PDB entry 6S2E | electron microscopy, 4.20 A resolution (low resolution: residue-level contacts below are approximate; hydrogen-bond / salt-bridge calls are withheld) | chains A and E of the 4 polymer chains in the assembly

== Chain A ==
Name: DNA polymerase epsilon catalytic subunit A
Organism: Saccharomyces cerevisiae S288C
Notes: EC 2.7.7.7, 3.1.11.-
UniProtKB: P21951 (DPOE_YEAST); residues 1-1186 here = UniProt positions 1-1186
Amino-acid sequence (1213 residues; row label = number of the first residue in the row; numbers below 1 keep their minus sign (Met-26 is residue -26)):
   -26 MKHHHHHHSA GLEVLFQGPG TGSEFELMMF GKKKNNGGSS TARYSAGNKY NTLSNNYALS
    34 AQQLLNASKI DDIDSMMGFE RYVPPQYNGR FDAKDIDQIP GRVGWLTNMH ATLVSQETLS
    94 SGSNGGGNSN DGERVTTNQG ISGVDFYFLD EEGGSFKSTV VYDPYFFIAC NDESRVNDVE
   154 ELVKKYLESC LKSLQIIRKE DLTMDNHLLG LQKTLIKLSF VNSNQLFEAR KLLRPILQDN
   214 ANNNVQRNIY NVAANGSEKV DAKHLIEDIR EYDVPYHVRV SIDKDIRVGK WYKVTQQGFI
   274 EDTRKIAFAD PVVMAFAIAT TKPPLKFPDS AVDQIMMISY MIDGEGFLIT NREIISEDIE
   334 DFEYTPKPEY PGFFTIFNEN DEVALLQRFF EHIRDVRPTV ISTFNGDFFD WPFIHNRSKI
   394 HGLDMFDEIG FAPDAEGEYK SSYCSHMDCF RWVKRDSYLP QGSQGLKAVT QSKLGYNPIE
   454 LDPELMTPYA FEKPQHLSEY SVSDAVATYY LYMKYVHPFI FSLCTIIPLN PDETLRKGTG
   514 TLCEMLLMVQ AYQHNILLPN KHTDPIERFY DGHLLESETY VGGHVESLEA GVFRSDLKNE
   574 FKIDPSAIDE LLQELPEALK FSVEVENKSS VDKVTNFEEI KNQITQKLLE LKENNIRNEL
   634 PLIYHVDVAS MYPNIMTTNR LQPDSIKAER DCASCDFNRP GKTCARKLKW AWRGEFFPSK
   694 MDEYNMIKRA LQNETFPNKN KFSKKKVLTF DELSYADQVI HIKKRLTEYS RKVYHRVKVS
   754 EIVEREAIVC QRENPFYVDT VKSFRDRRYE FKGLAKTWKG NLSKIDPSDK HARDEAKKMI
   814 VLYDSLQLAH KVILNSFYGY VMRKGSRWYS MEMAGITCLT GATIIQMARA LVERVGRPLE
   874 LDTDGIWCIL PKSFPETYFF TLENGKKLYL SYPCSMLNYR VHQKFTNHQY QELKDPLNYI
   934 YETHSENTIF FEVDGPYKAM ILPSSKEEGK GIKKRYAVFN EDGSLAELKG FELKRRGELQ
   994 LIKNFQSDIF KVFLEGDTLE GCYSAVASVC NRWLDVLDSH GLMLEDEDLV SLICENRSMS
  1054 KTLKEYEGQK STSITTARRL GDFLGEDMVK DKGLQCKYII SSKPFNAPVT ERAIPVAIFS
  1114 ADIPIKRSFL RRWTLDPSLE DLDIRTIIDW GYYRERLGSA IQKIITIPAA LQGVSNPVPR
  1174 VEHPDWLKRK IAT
Unresolved in the structure: -26 to 30, 90-111, 213-241, 540-547, 690-751, 1058-1063, 1113-1135
Sequence notes: initiating methionine (-26); expression tag (-25 to 0); engineered mutation Ala290 (Asp in P21951), Ala292 (Glu in P21951)
Metal / ion sites: 4Fe-4S cluster Fe: Cys665, Cys668, Cys677, Cys763
Ligand contacts: 4Fe-4S cluster (SF4): Leu181, Asp664, Cys665, Cys668, Asp669, Phe670, Thr676, Cys677, Ala678, Cys763, Arg765
Reported in the primary citation:
  - mutagenesis - I170G/K172A/E173A/D174A/L175A/M177G/N179A/H180A/L181G, E330A/D331A/E333A/D334A/E336A: decreased binding to Chromosome transmission fidelity protein 18 (chain E)

== Chain E ==
Name: Chromosome transmission fidelity protein 18
Organism: Saccharomyces cerevisiae S288C
UniProtKB: P49956 (CTF18_YEAST); residue numbers follow UniProt; this construct covers 713-741
Amino-acid sequence (33 residues; numbered 709 to 741; the number before each row is that of its first residue):
   709 GAMGNQTVKI WVKYNEGFSN AVRKNVTWNN LWE
Unresolved in the structure: 709-714, 741
Sequence notes: expression tag (709-712)
Reported in the primary citation:
  - mutagenesis - V730R/R731A/K732A: decreased binding to DNA polymerase epsilon catalytic subunit A (chain A)

== How chain A and chain E interact ==
Pairs across the interface (14; chain A residue first):
  Phe335(A) with Val730(E); Arg731(E)
  Glu336(A) with Val730(E); Arg731(E)
  Tyr337(A) with Val730(E)
  Asn450(A) with Phe726(E)
  Pro451(A) with Ser727(E)
  Ile452(A) with Ser727(E)
  Glu453(A) with Glu724(E)
  Gln468(A) with Lys732(E)
  Glu472(A) with Ala729(E); Val730(E)
  Glu1040(A) with Trp719(E); Lys721(E)
Other interface residues (no listed pair), chain A (12 interface residues in all): Thr338, Glu1038
Other interface residues (no listed pair), chain E (12 interface residues in all): Val716, Lys717, Asn728
Interface features reported in the paper:
  - pairs named by the authors: Phe335(A)-Val730(E) (hydrophobic contact), Tyr337(A)-Val730(E) (hydrophobic contact)
  - interface residues, chain E: Val730(E)
  - hot spots on chain E (mutagenesis) - V730R: decreased binding to DNA polymerase epsilon catalytic subunit A (chain A)

== Summary ==
Chain A and chain E each contribute 12 residues to their interface. The paper describes hydrophobic contacts
between Phe335(A) and Val730(E) and Tyr337(A) and Val730(E). From the paper:
I170G/K172A/E173A/D174A/L175A/M177G/N179A/H180A/L181G and E330A/D331A/E333A/D334A/E336A of chain A reduce
binding to Chromosome transmission fidelity protein 18 (chain E); the interface residue Val730(E); 4
substitutions were tested in all.
Chain A is DNA polymerase epsilon catalytic subunit A and chain E is Chromosome transmission fidelity protein
18, both from Saccharomyces cerevisiae S288C; the structure, Cryo-EM structure of Ctf18-1-8 in complex with
the catalytic domain of DNA polymerase epsilon, was determined by electron microscopy together with 6S1C and
6S2F from the same study.
